1PH6 - chains D and B of the 5 polymer chains in the assembly; structure by X-ray diffraction, 2.10 A resolution.

# Chain D
Molecule: 11-nt DNA strand
Sequence (11 nucleotides; each row starts with the number of its first residue):
     2 GGGTTTTGTG G

# Chain B
Name: Telomere-binding protein beta subunit
Source organism: Sterkiella nova
UniProtKB: P16458 (TEBB_OXYNO); residues 8-224 here = UniProt positions 8-224
Amino-acid sequence (217 residues; each row starts with the number of its first residue):
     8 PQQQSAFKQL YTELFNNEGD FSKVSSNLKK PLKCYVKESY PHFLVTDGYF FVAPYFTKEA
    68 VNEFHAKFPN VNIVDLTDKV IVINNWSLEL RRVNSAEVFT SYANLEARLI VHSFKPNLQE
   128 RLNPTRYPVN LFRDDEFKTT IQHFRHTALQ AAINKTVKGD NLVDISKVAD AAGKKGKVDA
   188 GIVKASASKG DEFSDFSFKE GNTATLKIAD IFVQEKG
Swiss-Prot annotation at these positions:
  - natural variant: Ala110 (A110S: In MAC-41S)
Reported in the primary citation:
  - binding site for the 11-nt DNA strand (chain D): Lys145

# Interface between chain D and chain B
Residue-residue contacts - 11 pairs, chain D then chain B:
  DT5(D) - Tyr134(B)  stacking on the base
  DT6(D) - Tyr134(B)  base contact
  DG9(D) - Glu45(B)  hydrogen bond to the base
  DG9(D) - His49(B)  base contact
  DG9(D) - Leu51(B)  base contact
  DG9(D) - Phe106(B)  stacking on the base
  DT10(D) - Ser102(B)  base contact
  DT10(D) - Phe106(B)  phosphate contact
  DT10(D) - Tyr109(B)  base contact
  DT10(D) - Arg140(B)  salt bridge to the phosphate
  DT10(D) - Lys145(B)  hydrogen bond to the base
Other interface residues (no listed pair), chain D (5 interface residues in all): DT7
Other interface residues (no listed pair), chain B (11 interface residues in all): Pro48, Phe58

# Overview
Chain D and chain B form an interface of 5 and 11 residues respectively; the contacts include 2 hydrogen
bonds, 1 salt bridge and 2 aromatic stacking contacts. Among the polar pairs are DG9(D)-Glu45(B),
DT10(D)-Lys145(B) and DT10(D)-Arg140(B). The paper reports a binding site for the 11-nt DNA strand (chain D)
at Lys145(B).
Here chain D is an 11-nt DNA strand and chain B is Telomere-binding protein beta subunit (Sterkiella nova).
Entry 1PH6 (Crystal Structure of THE OXYTRICHA NOVA TELOMERE END-BINDING PROTEIN COMPLEXED WITH NONCOGNATE
SSDNA GGGGTTTTGTGG) was determined by X-ray diffraction together with 1PA6, 1PH1, 1PH2, 1PH3, 1PH5, 1PH7 and 3
further entries from the same study.
